Entry 8AVM (X-ray diffraction, 2.00 A resolution); this record covers chains A and B.

== Chain A (and B) ==
Name: Superoxide dismutase [Fe]
Organism: Bacteroides fragilis
Notes: EC 1.15.1.1; chain B of this document is another copy of the same molecule, construct and numbering; everything in this record applies to it too
Reference sequence: P53638 (SODF_BACFR); residues 2-192 here correspond to UniProt positions 3-193 (UniProt number = residue number + 1)
Chain sequence (192 residues; row label = number of the first residue in the row):
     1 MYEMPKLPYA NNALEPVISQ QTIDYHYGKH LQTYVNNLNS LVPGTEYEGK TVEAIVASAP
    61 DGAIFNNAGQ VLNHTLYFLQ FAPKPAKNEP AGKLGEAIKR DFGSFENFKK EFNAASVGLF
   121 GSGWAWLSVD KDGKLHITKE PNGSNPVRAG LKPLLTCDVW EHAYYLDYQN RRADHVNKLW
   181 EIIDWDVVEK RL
Sequence notes: initiating methionine (1); engineered mutation Thr156 (Gly157 in P53638), Cys157 (Phe158 in P53638)
Swiss-Prot annotation at these positions:
  - binding site (Fe cation): His26, His74, Asp158, His162
Bound ions: Fe ion: His26, His74, Asp158, His162

== How chain A and chain B interact ==
Pairs across the interface (40; chain A residue first):
  Tyr25(A) with Tyr165(B); Gln169(B); Asn170(B)
  Lys29(A) with Asn170(B)
  His30(A) with Glu161(B); Tyr165(B), hydrogen bond; Asn170(B)
  Asn66(A) with Phe120(B)
  Gln70(A) with Phe120(B)
  Phe120(A) with Asn66(B); Gln70(B); Asn142(B); Gly143(B); Trp160(B), hydrophobic
  Gly121(A) with Ser122(B); Asn142(B); Trp160(B)
  Ser122(A) with Gly121(B); Ser122(B), hydrogen bond
  Asn142(A) with Phe120(B); Gly121(B)
  Gly143(A) with Phe120(B)
  Trp160(A) with Phe120(B), hydrophobic; Gly121(B); Glu161(B)
  Glu161(A) with His30(B); Trp160(B); Glu161(B), hydrogen bond (side chain-backbone); His162(B), salt bridge
  His162(A) with Glu161(B), salt bridge; Tyr165(B)
  Tyr165(A) with Tyr25(B); His30(B), hydrogen bond; His162(B); Leu166(B), hydrophobic
  Leu166(A) with Tyr165(B), hydrophobic
  Gln169(A) with Tyr25(B)
  Asn170(A) with Tyr25(B); Lys29(B); His30(B)
Other interface residues (no listed pair), chain A (18 interface residues in all): Tyr34
Other interface residues (no listed pair), chain B (18 interface residues in all): Tyr34

== In short ==
Chain A and chain B each contribute 18 residues to their interface, with 4 hydrogen bonds and 2 salt bridges.
Polar contacts include Glu161(A)-His162(B), His30(A)-Tyr165(B) and Ser122(A)-Ser122(B). UniProt lists 4 Fe
cation-binding residues on chain A.
Both chains are Superoxide dismutase [Fe] (Bacteroides fragilis). Entry 8AVM (Mutant of Superoxide Dismutase
sodfm2 from Bacteroides fragilis) was determined by X-ray diffraction together with 8AVK, 8AVL and 8AVN from
the same study.
